3FMG - chains L and H of the 3 polymer chains in the assembly; structure by X-ray diffraction, 3.40 A resolution.

== Chain L ==
Molecule: Fab of neutralizing antibody 4F8, light chain
Source organism: Mus musculus
Notes: antibody fragment or engineered binder
Sequence (211 residues; each row starts with the number of its first residue):
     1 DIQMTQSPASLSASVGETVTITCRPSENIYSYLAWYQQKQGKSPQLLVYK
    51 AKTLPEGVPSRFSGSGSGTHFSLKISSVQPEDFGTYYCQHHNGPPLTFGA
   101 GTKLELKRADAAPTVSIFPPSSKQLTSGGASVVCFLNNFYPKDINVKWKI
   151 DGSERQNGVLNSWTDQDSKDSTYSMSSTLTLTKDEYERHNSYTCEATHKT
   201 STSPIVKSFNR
Cystine bridges: Cys23-Cys88, Cys134-Cys194

== Chain H ==
Molecule: Fab of neutralizing antibody 4F8, heavy chain
Source organism: Mus musculus
Notes: antibody fragment or engineered binder
Sequence (221 residues; numbered 1 to 238; 17 numbers in that range are skipped by the numbering (no residue carries them; nothing is unmodelled there); the number before each row is that of its first residue):
     1 QVQLQQSGAELMKPGALVKISCKATGYTFSSYWIEWVKQRPGHGLEWIGE
    51 ILP
    55 GSGSINYNEKFKGKATFTADTSSNTAYMQLNSL
    89 TSEDSAVYYCARNHGSPDFHVMDYWGQGTSITVSSAKTTAPPVYPLAPGS
   139 AA
   143 QTNSMVTLGCLVKGYFPEPVTV
   166 TW
   172 NSGSLSSG
   181 VHTFPAVLQS
   193 DLYTLSSSVTVPSS
   209 PR
   212 PSETVTCNVAHPASSTKVDKKI
   236 VPR
Cystine bridges: Cys22-Cys98, Cys152-Cys218

== Chain L / chain H interface ==
Residue-residue contacts (69; chain L residue first):
  Asp1(L) - Lys64(H)  salt bridge
  Tyr36(L) - Val109(H)
  Tyr36(L) - Met110(H)  hydrogen bond (side chain-backbone)
  Tyr36(L) - Trp113(H)
  Gln38(L) - Gln39(H)  hydrogen bond
  Gln38(L) - Tyr97(H)  hydrogen bond
  Lys42(L) - Tyr97(H)  hydrogen bond (backbone-side chain)
  Ser43(L) - Tyr97(H)
  Ser43(L) - Gly114(H)  hydrogen bond (side chain-backbone)
  Ser43(L) - Gln115(H)  hydrogen bond (side chain-backbone)
  Pro44(L) - Trp113(H)
  Leu46(L) - Val109(H)  hydrophobic
  Leu46(L) - Met110(H)
  Tyr49(L) - Asp106(H)
  Tyr49(L) - Val109(H)  hydrophobic
  Lys50(L) - Asp106(H)  salt bridge
  Tyr87(L) - Gln39(H)
  Tyr87(L) - Gly44(H)
  Tyr87(L) - Leu45(H)  hydrophobic
  Gln89(L) - His108(H)
  Gln89(L) - Met110(H)
  His91(L) - Phe107(H)
  His91(L) - His108(H)
  His91(L) - Val109(H)
  Pro94(L) - Trp47(H)  hydrophobic
  Pro94(L) - His108(H)
  Pro95(L) - Trp47(H)  hydrophobic
  Leu96(L) - Trp47(H)
  Leu96(L) - His108(H)
  Leu96(L) - Met110(H)  hydrophobic
  Phe98(L) - Leu45(H)
  Ser116(L) - Thr149(H)
  Phe118(L) - Leu134(H)  hydrophobic
  Phe118(L) - Thr149(H)
  Phe118(L) - Leu150(H)
  Phe118(L) - Gly151(H)
  Pro119(L) - Leu134(H)
  Ser121(L) - Tyr132(H)
  Ser121(L) - Pro133(H)  hydrogen bond (side chain-backbone)
  Ser122(L) - Arg238(H)  hydrogen bond
  Lys123(L) - Tyr132(H)
  Lys123(L) - Pro133(H)
  Gln124(L) - Tyr132(H)
  Gln124(L) - Lys155(H)
  Ser127(L) - Tyr132(H)  hydrogen bond
  Val133(L) - Leu153(H)  hydrophobic
  Phe135(L) - Phe184(H)  hydrophobic
  Phe135(L) - Ser198(H)
  Phe135(L) - Ser199(H)
  Phe135(L) - Ser200(H)
  Asn137(L) - His182(H)
  Asn137(L) - Phe184(H)
  Asn137(L) - Ser200(H)  hydrogen bond
  Asn138(L) - His182(H)  hydrogen bond
  Gly158(L) - Gln189(H)
  Leu160(L) - Val187(H)  hydrophobic
  Leu160(L) - Gln189(H)
  Asn161(L) - Val187(H)
  Ser162(L) - Phe184(H)
  Ser162(L) - Pro185(H)  hydrogen bond (side chain-backbone)
  Ser162(L) - Val187(H)
  Trp163(L) - Pro185(H)
  Thr164(L) - Phe184(H)
  Ser174(L) - His182(H)
  Ser174(L) - Phe184(H)
  Met175(L) - Phe184(H)
  Ser176(L) - Phe184(H)
  Ser176(L) - Ser198(H)  hydrogen bond
  Thr180(L) - Lys155(H)
Also at the interface, not in a pair above, chain L (45 interface residues in all): Gln45, Gly93, Ala100, Ser131, Val159, Asp167, Thr178
Also at the interface, not in a pair above, chain H (42 interface residues in all): Glu35, Val37, Glu46, Asn60, Asn62, Asp111, Gly116, Ala135, Pro136, Thr183, Lys231

== Summary ==
Chain L and chain H form an interface of 45 and 42 residues respectively; the contacts include 13 hydrogen
bonds and 2 salt bridges. Among the polar pairs are Asp1(L)-Lys64(H), Lys50(L)-Asp106(H) and
Tyr36(L)-Met110(H).
Chain L is Fab of neutralizing antibody 4F8, light chain and chain H is Fab of neutralizing antibody 4F8,
heavy chain, both from Mus musculus; the structure, Structure of rotavirus outer capsid protein VP7 trimer in
complex with a neutralizing Fab, was determined by X-ray diffraction.
